PDB entry 9IVR | electron microscopy, 2.80 A resolution | chains T and G of the 24 polymer chains in the assembly

# Chain T (and G)
Molecule: Ras GTPase-activating protein-binding protein 1
From: Homo sapiens
Notes: EC 3.6.4.12, 3.6.4.13; chain G of this document is another copy of the same molecule, construct and numbering; everything in this record applies to it too
UniProt: Q13283 (G3BP1_HUMAN); residue numbers follow UniProt; this construct covers 1-138
Sequence (141 residues; each row starts with the number of its first residue; numbers below 1 keep their minus sign (Gly-2 is residue -2)):
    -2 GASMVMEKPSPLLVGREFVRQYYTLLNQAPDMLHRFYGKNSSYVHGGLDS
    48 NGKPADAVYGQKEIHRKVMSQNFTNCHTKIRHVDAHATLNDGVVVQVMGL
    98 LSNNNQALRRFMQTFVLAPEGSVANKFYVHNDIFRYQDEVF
Disordered / not traced: -2 to 4 (chain G: -2 to 0)
Sequence notes: expression tag (-2 to 0)

# How chain T and chain G interact
Pairs across the interface (17):
  Asn24(T) with Arg78(G), hydrogen bond (backbone-side chain)
  Gln25(T) with Lys76(G); Arg78(G)
  Met66(T) with Arg17(G)
  Asn69(T) with Arg13(G), hydrogen bond (backbone-side chain); Arg17(G)
  Thr71(T) with Arg13(G); Ile77(G); Arg78(G); His79(G)
  Asn72(T) with Arg78(G), hydrogen bond
  Asn100(T) with Arg13(G)
  Asn101(T) with Arg13(G); His79(G); Val80(G), hydrogen bond (side chain-backbone)
  Gln103(T) with Leu9(G); Arg13(G)

# Summary
The interface between chain T and chain G involves 9 residues on one side and 8 on the other, with 4 hydrogen
bonds. Among the polar pairs are Asn24(T)-Arg78(G), Asn69(T)-Arg13(G) and Asn72(T)-Arg78(G).
Chain T and chain G are both Ras GTPase-activating protein-binding protein 1 (Homo sapiens); the structure,
Cryo-EM structure of the CHIKV nsP3 peptide in complex with the NTF2L domain of G3BP1 (Conformation ..., was
determined by electron microscopy together with 9IVQ, 9IVS and 9J5S from the same study.
